7T10 - chains B and S of the 6 polymer chains in the assembly; structure by electron microscopy, 2.50 A resolution.

Chain B:
Molecule: Guanine nucleotide-binding protein G(I)/G(S)/G(T) subunit beta-1
Organism: Homo sapiens
UniProt: P62873 (GBB1_HUMAN); residue numbers follow UniProt; this construct covers 2-340
Chain sequence (344 residues; each row starts with the number of its first residue; numbers below 1 keep their minus sign (Pro-3 is residue -3)):
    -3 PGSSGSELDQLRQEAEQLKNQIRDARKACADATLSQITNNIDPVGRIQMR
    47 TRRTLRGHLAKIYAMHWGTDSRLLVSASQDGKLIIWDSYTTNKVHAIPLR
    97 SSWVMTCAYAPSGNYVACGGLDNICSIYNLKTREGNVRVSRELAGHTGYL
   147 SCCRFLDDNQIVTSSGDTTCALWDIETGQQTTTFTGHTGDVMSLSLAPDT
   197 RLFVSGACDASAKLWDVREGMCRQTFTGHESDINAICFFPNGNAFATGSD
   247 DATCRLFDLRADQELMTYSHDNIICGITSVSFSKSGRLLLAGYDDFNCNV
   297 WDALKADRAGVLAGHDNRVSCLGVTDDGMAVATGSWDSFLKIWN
Unresolved in the structure: -3 to 2
Construct notes: expression tag (-3 to 1)
Swiss-Prot annotation at these positions:
  - modified residue: Ser2 (N-acetylserine), His266 (Phosphohistidine)
  - natural variant: Leu30 (L30F: In MRD42; uncertain significance), Arg52 (R52G: In MRD42), Gly64 (G64V: In MRD42), Asp76 (D76E: In MRD42; D76G: In MRD42), Gly77 (G77S: In MRD42), Lys78 (K78R: In MRD42), Ile80 (I80N: In MRD42; I80T: In MRD42), His91 (H91R: In MRD42; uncertain significance), Ala92 (A92T: In MRD42), Pro94 (P94S: In MRD42), Leu95 (L95P: In MRD42), Arg96 (R96L: In MRD42), 5 further natural variant entries in UniProt

Chain S:
Molecule: scFv16
Organism: Mus musculus
Notes: antibody fragment or engineered binder
Chain sequence (259 residues; numbered 1 to 247 plus 14 insertion-coded residues; 2 numbers in that range are skipped by the numbering (no residue carries them; nothing is unmodelled there); the number before each row is that of its first residue; a row labelled like 121A-121N holds insertion residues (121A, then the next letters in order)):
     1 DVQLVESGGGLVQPGGSRKLSCSASGFAFSSFGMHWVRQAPEKGLEWVAY
    51 ISSGSGTIYYADTVKGRFTISRDDPKNTLFLQMTSLRSEDTAMYYCVRSI
   101 YYYGSSPFDFWGQGTTLTVSS
121A-121N GGGGSGGGGSGGGG
   124 SDIVMTQATSSVPVTPGESVSISCRSSKSLLHSNGNTYLYWFLQRPGQSP
   174 QLLIYRMSNLASGVPDRFSGSGSGTAFTLTISRLEAEDVGVYYCMQHLEY
   224 PLTFGAGTKLELKAAAHHHHHHHH
Unresolved in the structure: 1, 121A-121N, 236-247
Cystine bridges: Cys147-Cys217

Interface between chain B and chain S:
Residue-residue contacts - 7 pairs, chain B then chain S:
  Arg68(B) with Tyr103(S)
  Val90(B) with Tyr102(S), hydrophobic
  Arg129(B) with Val2(S); Arg98(S)
  Glu130(B) with Phe27(S); Ala28(S), hydrogen bond (backbone-backbone); Phe32(S)
Interface residues without a listed pair, chain B (10 interface residues in all): Asp66, Leu69, Asp83, His91, Gly131, Asn132
Interface residues without a listed pair, chain S (8 interface residues in all): Gly26

Overview:
10 residues of chain B and 8 residues of chain S are in contact, with 1 hydrogen bond. Its one hydrogen bond,
Glu130(B)-Ala28(S), is backbone to backbone.
Chain B is Guanine nucleotide-binding protein G(I)/G(S)/G(T) subunit beta-1 (Homo sapiens) and chain S is
scFv16 (Mus musculus); the structure, CryoEM structure of somatostatin receptor 2 in complex with
somatostatin-14 and Gi3, was determined by electron microscopy, deposited together with 7T11.
